8HF0 - chains C and D of the 7 polymer chains in the assembly; structure by electron microscopy, 3.72 A resolution.

# Chain C
Protein: LD06392p
Source organism: Drosophila melanogaster
Reference sequence: Q9VLW8 (Q9VLW8_DROME); residues 1-311 here = UniProt positions 1-311
Chain sequence (311 residues; numbered 1 to 311; the number before each row is that of its first residue):
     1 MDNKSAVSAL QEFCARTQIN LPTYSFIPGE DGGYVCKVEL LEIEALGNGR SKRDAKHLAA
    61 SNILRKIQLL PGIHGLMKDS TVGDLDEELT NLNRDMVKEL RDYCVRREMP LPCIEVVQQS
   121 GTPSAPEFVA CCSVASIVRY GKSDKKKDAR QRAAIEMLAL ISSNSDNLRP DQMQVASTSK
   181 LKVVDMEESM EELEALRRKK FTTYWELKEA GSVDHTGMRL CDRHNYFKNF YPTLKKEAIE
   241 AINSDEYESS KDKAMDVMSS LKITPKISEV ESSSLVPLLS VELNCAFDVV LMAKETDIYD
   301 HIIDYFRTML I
Disordered / not traced: 1-185

# Chain D
Protein: Dicer-2, isoform A
Source organism: Drosophila melanogaster
Notes: EC 3.1.21.1, 3.1.26.-, 3.1.26.3, 3.6.1.3
Reference sequence: A1ZAW0 (A1ZAW0_DROME); residues 1-1722 here = UniProt positions 1-1722
Chain sequence (1722 residues; numbered 1 to 1722; the number before each row is that of its first residue):
     1 MEDVEIKPRG YQLRLVDHLT KSNGIVYLPT GSGKTFVAIL VLKRFSQDFD KPIESGGKRA
    61 LFMCNTVELA RQQAMAVRRC TNFKVGFYVG EQGVDDWTRG MWSDEIKKNQ VLVGTAQVFL
   121 DMVTQTYVAL SSLSVVIIDE CHHGTGHHPF REFMRLFTIA NQTKLPRVVG LTGVLIKGNE
   181 ITNVATKLKE LEITYRGNII TVSDTKEMEN VMLYATKPTE VMVSFPHQEQ VLTVTRLISA
   241 EIEKFYVSLD LMNIGVQPIR RSKSLQCLRD PSKKSFVKQL FNDFLYQMKE YGIYAASIAI
   301 ISLIVEFDIK RRQAETLSVK LMHRTALTLC EKIRHLLVQK LQDMTYDDDD DNVNTEEVIM
   361 NFSTPKVQRF LMSLKVSFAD KDPKDICCLV FVERRYTCKC IYGLLLNYIQ STPELRNVLT
   421 PQFMVGRNNI SPDFESVLER KWQKSAIQQF RDGNANLMIC SSVLEEGIDV QACNHVFILD
   481 PVKTFNMYVQ SKGRARTTEA KFVLFTADKE REKTIQQIYQ YRKAHNDIAE YLKDRVLEKT
   541 EPELYEIKGH FQDDIDPFTN ENGAVLLPNN ALAILHRYCQ TIPTDAFGFV IPWFHVLQED
   601 ERDRIFGVSA KGKHVISINM PVNCMLRDTI YSDPMDNVKT AKISAAFKAC KVLYSLGELN
   661 ERFVPKTLKE RVASIADVHF EHWNKYGDSV TATVNKADKS KDRTYKTECP LEFYDALPRV
   721 GEICYAYEIF LEPQFESCEY TEHMYLNLQT PRNYAILLRN KLPRLAEMPL FSNQGKLHVR
   781 VANAPLEVII QNSEQLELLH QFHGMVFRDI LKIWHPFFVL DRRSKENSYL VVPLILGAGE
   841 QKCFDWELMT NFRRLPQSHG SNVQQREQQP APRPEDFEGK IVTQWYANYD KPMLVTKVHR
   901 ELTPLSYMEK NQQDKTYYEF TMSKYGNRIG DVVHKDKFMI EVRDLTEQLT FYVHNRGKFN
   961 AKSKAKMKVI LIPELCFNFN FPGDLWLKLI FLPSILNRMY FLLHAEALRK RFNTYLNLHL
  1021 LPFNGTDYMP RPLEIDYSLK RNVDPLGNVI PTEDIEEPKS LLEPMPTKSI EASVANLEIT
  1081 EFENPWQKYM EPVDLSRNLL STYPVELDYY YHFSVGNVCE MNEMDFEDKE YWAKNQFHMP
  1141 TGNIYGNRTP AKTNANVPAL MPSKPTVRGK VKPLLILQKT VSKEHITPAE QGEFLAAITA
  1201 SSAADVFDME RLEILGNSFL KLSATLYLAS KYSDWNEGTL TEVKSKLVSN RNLLFCLIDA
  1261 DIPKTLNTIQ FTPRYTWLPP GISLPHNVLA LWRENPEFAK IIGPHNLRDL ALGDEESLVK
  1321 GNCSDINYNR FVEGCRANGQ SFYAGADFSS EVNFCVGLVT IPNKVIADTL EALLGVIVKN
  1381 YGLQHAFKML EYFKICRADI DKPLTQLLNL ELGGKKMRAN VNTTEIDGFL INHYYLEKNL
  1441 GYTFKDRRYL LQALTHPSYP TNRITGSYQE LEFIGNAILD FLISAYIFEN NTKMNPGALT
  1501 DLRSALVNNT TLACICVRHR LHFFILAENA KLSEIISKFV NFQESQGHRV TNYVRILLEE
  1561 ADVQPTPLDL DDELDMTELP HANKCISQEA EKGVPPKGEF NMSTNVDVPK ALGDVLEALI
  1621 AAVYLDCRDL QRTWEVIFNL FEPELQEFTR KVPINHIRQL VEHKHAKPVF SSPIVEGETV
  1681 MVSCQFTCME KTIKVYGFGS NKDQAKLSAA KHALQQLSKC DA
Disordered / not traced: 1, 1043-1168, 1560-1593
Sequence notes: conflict N1217 (Asp in A1ZAW0), N1476 (Asp in A1ZAW0)

# Chain C / chain D interface
Pairs across the interface - 16 pairs, chain C then chain D:
  E187(C) - V221(D)
  E187(C) - M222(D)  hydrogen bond (side chain-backbone)
  E187(C) - V223(D)
  E188(C) - M222(D)
  E188(C) - S224(D)  hydrogen bond
  E188(C) - R511(D)  salt bridge
  M190(C) - E220(D)
  M190(C) - M222(D)  hydrophobic
  M190(C) - I518(D)  hydrophobic
  M190(C) - Y519(D)  hydrogen bond (backbone-side chain)
  E191(C) - Y519(D)  hydrogen bond
  E191(C) - R522(D)  salt bridge
  L193(C) - I515(D)  hydrophobic
  E194(C) - I515(D)
  E194(C) - Y519(D)
  R197(C) - Q516(D)
Also at the interface, not in a pair above, chain C (8 interface residues in all): M186
Also at the interface, not in a pair above, chain D (13 interface residues in all): R369, E512

# Summary
Chain C and chain D form an interface of 8 and 13 residues respectively; the contacts include 4 hydrogen bonds
and 2 salt bridges. Among the polar pairs are E188(C)-R511(D), E191(C)-R522(D) and E187(C)-M222(D).
Here chain C is LD06392p and chain D is Dicer-2, isoform A, both from Drosophila melanogaster. Entry 8HF0
(DmDcr-2/R2D2/LoqsPD with 50bp-dsRNA in Dimer state) was determined by electron microscopy (same publication
as 8HF1).
